5AJW - chain A; structure by X-ray diffraction, 2.50 A resolution.

== Chain A ==
Molecule: 6-phosphofructo-2-kinase/fructose-2,6-bisphosphatase 3
Organism: Homo sapiens
Notes: EC 2.7.1.105, 3.1.3.46
UniProtKB: Q16875 (F263_HUMAN); residues 0-519 here correspond to UniProt positions 1-520 (UniProt number = residue number + 1)
Amino-acid sequence (520 residues; each row starts with the number of its first residue; numbering starts at 0):
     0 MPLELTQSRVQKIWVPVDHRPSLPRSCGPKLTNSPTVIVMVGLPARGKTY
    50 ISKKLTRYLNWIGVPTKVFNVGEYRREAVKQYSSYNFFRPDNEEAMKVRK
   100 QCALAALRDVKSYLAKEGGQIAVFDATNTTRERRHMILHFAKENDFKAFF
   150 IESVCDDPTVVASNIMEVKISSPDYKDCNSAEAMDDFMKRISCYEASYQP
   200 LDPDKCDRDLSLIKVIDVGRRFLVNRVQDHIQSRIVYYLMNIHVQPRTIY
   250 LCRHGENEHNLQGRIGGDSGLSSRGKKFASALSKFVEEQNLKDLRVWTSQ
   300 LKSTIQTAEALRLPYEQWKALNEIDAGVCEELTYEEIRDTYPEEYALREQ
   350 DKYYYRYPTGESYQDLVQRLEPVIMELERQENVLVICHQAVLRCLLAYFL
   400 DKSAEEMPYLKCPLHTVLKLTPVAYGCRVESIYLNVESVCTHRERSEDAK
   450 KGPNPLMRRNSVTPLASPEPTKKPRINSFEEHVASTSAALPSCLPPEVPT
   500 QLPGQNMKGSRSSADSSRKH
Not modelled in the structure: 0, 26-31, 446-519
Swiss-Prot annotation at these positions:
  - active site: Asp124, Cys154, His253 (Tele-phosphohistidine intermediate), Glu322 (Proton donor/acceptor)
  - binding site (ATP): Gly41 to Tyr49, Asn163 to Lys168, Tyr344 to Arg347, Gln388 to Arg392, Tyr424
  - binding site (beta-D-fructose 6-phosphate): Arg74, Arg98, Thr126, Arg132, Lys168, Arg189, Tyr193
  - binding site (beta-D-fructose 2,6-bisphosphate): Arg252, Asn259, Gly265, Tyr333, Arg347, Lys351, Tyr362, Gln388, Arg392
  - site (Transition state stabilizer): Arg252, Asn259, His387
  - modified residue: Ser460 (Phosphoserine), Thr462 (Phosphothreonine), Ser466 (Phosphoserine), Thr470 (Phosphothreonine)
Small-molecule neighbours:
  - 6-O-phosphono-beta-D-fructofuranose (F6P): Arg252, Asn259, Ile264, Gly265, Glu322, Ile323, Tyr333, Arg347, Lys351, Tyr362, Gln388, Ala389, Arg392, Pro407, Thr440
  - phosphonic acid (PHS): Arg252, His253, Asn256, Asn259, Glu322, His387, Gln388
  - S6L (2-amino-N-[4-(2-amino-1-benzyl-3-cyano-indol-5-yl)oxyphenyl]acetamide): Ala44, Arg45, Gly46, Tyr49, Ile50, Ser152, Cys154, Val159, Asn163, Val214, Val217, Gly218, Phe221, Leu238, Met239, Asn240, Ile241, His242, Val243

== Overview ==
Ligands of chain A: phosphonic acid, 6-O-phosphono-beta-D-fructofuranose and compound S6L. From UniProt: 4
active-site residues, 25 ATP-binding residues, 7 beta-D-fructose 6-phosphate-binding residues and 9
beta-D-fructose 2,6-bisphosphate-binding residues.
Chain A is 6-phosphofructo-2-kinase/fructose-2,6-bisphosphatase 3 (Homo sapiens); the structure, Human PFKFB3
in complex with an indole inhibitor 2, was determined by X-ray diffraction, deposited together with 5AJV,
5AJX, 5AJY, 5AJZ and 5AK0.
